5YSU - chains A and C of the 3 polymer chains in the assembly; structure by X-ray diffraction, 2.30 A resolution.

[Chain A]
Protein: GTP-binding nuclear protein Ran
Organism: Homo sapiens
UniProt: P62826 (RAN_HUMAN); numbering as in UniProt (aligned over 1-216)
Sequence (216 residues; row label = number of the first residue in the row):
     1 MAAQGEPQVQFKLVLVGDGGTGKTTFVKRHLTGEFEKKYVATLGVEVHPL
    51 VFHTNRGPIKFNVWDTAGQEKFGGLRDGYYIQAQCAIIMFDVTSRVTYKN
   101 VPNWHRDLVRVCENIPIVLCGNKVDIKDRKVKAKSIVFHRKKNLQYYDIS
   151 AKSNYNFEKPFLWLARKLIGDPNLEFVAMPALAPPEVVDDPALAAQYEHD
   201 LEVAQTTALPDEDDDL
Not modelled in the structure: 1-8
Sequence notes: engineered mutation Asp189 (Met in P62826)
Metal / ion sites: Mg2+: Thr24, Thr42 (together with GTP)
Small-molecule neighbours: GTP (guanosine-5'-triphosphate): Gly17, Asp18, Gly19, Gly20, Thr21, Gly22, Lys23, Thr24, Thr25, Phe35, Glu36, Lys37, Lys38, Tyr39, Val40, Ala41, Thr42, Thr66, Ala67, Gly68, Gln69, Asn122, Lys123, Asp125, Ile126, Ser150, Ala151, Lys152
Curated features (UniProtKB/Swiss-Prot):
  - region: Lys37 to Val45 (Switch-I), Gly68 to Gln84 (Switch-II), Asp211 to Leu216 (Interaction with RANBP1)
  - binding site (GTP): Asp18 to Thr25, Glu36 to Thr42, Gly68, Asn122 to Asp125, Ser150 to Lys152
  - site: Gln69 (Essential for GTP hydrolysis)
  - modified residue: Ala2 (N-acetylalanine), Thr24 (Phosphothreonine), Lys37 (N6-acetyllysine), Lys60 (N6-acetyllysine), Lys71 (N6-acetyllysine), Lys99 (N6-acetyllysine), Lys134 (N6-acetyllysine), Lys159 (N6-acetyllysine)
  - cross-link (Glycyl lysine isopeptide (Lys-Gly)): Lys71 (interchain with G-Cter in SUMO2), Lys152 (interchain with G-Cter in SUMO2)
  - mutagenesis: Gly19 (G19V: Blocks DNA replication; when associated with L-69), Thr24 (T24L: Has low binding affinity for GTP and GDP. Almost completely abolishes interaction with BIRC5; T24N: Has low binding affinity for GTP and GDP. Decreases nuclear import of proteins and RNA ...), Thr25 (T25A: Minor effect on the interaction with the alpha phosphate group of bound GTP), Lys37 (K37Q: Mimics acetylation; enhances the nuclear export of RELA/p65; K37R: Decreased acetylation), Tyr39 (Y39A: Abolishes steric hindrance that traps the essential Q-69 in an unreactive position, and causes slow GTP hydrolysis in wild-type ...), Gln69 (Q69L: Strongly decreased GTPase activity. Probably locked in the GTP-bound form. Loss of interaction with NUTF2. Decreases nuclear location and leads to cytoplasmic location during interphase ...), Glu70 (E70A: Strongly decreases the relase of bound GDP), Arg76 (R76E: Probable loss of interaction with NUTF2. Loss of transport to the nucleus), Lys134 (K134Q: Loss of normal mitotic chromosome segregation and defective mitotic spindle orientation; K134R: Loss of normal mitotic chromosome segregation and formation of sister chromatid bridges), Asp211 to Leu216 (No effect on GTPase activity. Abolishes interaction with RANBP1)

[Chain C]
Protein: Exportin-1
Organism: Saccharomyces cerevisiae (strain ATCC 204508 / S288c)
UniProt: P30822 (XPO1_YEAST); residue numbers follow UniProt; this construct covers 1-376, 414-1058
Sequence (1024 residues; row label = number of the first residue in the row; note: 37 numbers in that range are skipped by the numbering (no residue carries them; nothing is unmodelled there); numbers below 1 keep their minus sign (Gly-2 is residue -2)):
    -2 GGSMEGILDFSNDLDIALLDQVVSTFYQGSGVQQKQAQEILTKFQDNPDA
    48 WQKADQILQFSTNPQSKFIALSILDKLITRKWKLLPNDHRIGIRNFVVGM
    98 IISMCQDDEVFKTQKNLINKSDLTLVQILKQEWPQNWPEFIPELIGSSSS
   148 SVNVCENNMIVLKLLSEEVFDFSAEQMTQAKALHLKNSMSKEFEQIFKLC
   198 FQVLEQGSSSSLIVATLESLLRYLHWIPYRYIYETNILELLSTKFMTSPD
   248 TRAITLKCLTEVSNLKIPQDNDLIKRQTVLFFQNTLQQIATSVMPVTADL
   298 KATYANANGNDQSFLQDLAMFLTTYLARNRALLESDESLRELLLNAHQYL
   348 IQLSKIEERELFKTTLDYWHNLVADLFYE
   414 PLKKHIYEEICSQLRLVIIENMVRPEEVLVVENDEGEIVREFVKESDTIQ
   464 LYKSEREVLVYLTHLNVIDTEEIMISKLARQIDGSEWSWHNINTLSWAIG
   514 SISGTMSEDTEKRFVVTVIKDLLGLCEQKRGKDNKAVVASDIMYVVGQYP
   564 RFLKAHWNFLRTVILKLFEFMHETHEGVQDMACDTFIKIVQKCKYHFVIQ
   614 QPRESEPFIQTIIRDIQKTTADLQPQQVHTFYKACGIIISEERSVAERNR
   664 LLSDLMQLPNMAWDTIVEQSTANPTLLLDSETVKIIANIIKTNVAVCTSM
   714 GADFYPQLGHIYYNMLQLYRAVSSMISAQVAAEGLIATKTPKVRGLRTIK
   764 KEILKLVETYISKARNLDDVVKVLVEPLLNAVLEDYMNNVPDARDAEVLN
   814 CMTTVVEKVGHMIPQGVILILQSVFECTLDMINKDFTEYPEHRVEFYKLL
   864 KVINEKSFAAFLELPPAAFKLFVDAICWAFKHNNRDVEVNGLQIALDLVK
   914 NIERMGNVPFANEFHKNYFFIFVSETFFVLTDSDHKSGFSKQALLLMKLI
   964 SLVYDNKISVPLYQEAEVPQGTSNQVYLSQYLANMLSNAFPHLTSEQIAS
  1014 FLSALTKQCKDLVVFKGTLRDFLVQIKEVGGDPTDYLFAEDKENA
Not modelled in the structure: -2 to -1, 1054-1058
Covalent attachments: compound F2X linked to Cys152, Cys1022
Sequence notes: expression tag (-2 to 0); engineered mutation Gly537 (Asp in P30822), Cys539 (Thr in P30822), Glu540 (Val in P30822), Gln541 (Lys in P30822); variant Cys1022 (Tyr in P30822)
Metal / ion sites: Na+: Tyr230, Val259
Small-molecule neighbours:
  - F2X ((2R)-2-methyl-5-oxidanyl-2,3-dihydronaphthalene-1,4-dione), molecule 1: Ser145, Ser146, Ser148, Val149, Leu196, Gln199, Val200, Gln203, Gly204, Ser205, Leu209
  - F2X, molecule 2: Ile963, Ser964, Val966, Tyr967, Gln988, Leu991, Thr1019, Lys1020, Lys1023

[Interface between chain A and chain C]
Pairs across the interface (63):
  Val45(A) - Phe23(C)  hydrophobic
  Val45(A) - Gln35(C)
  Val47(A) - Gln31(C)
  Trp64(A) - Phe23(C)  hydrophobic
  Trp64(A) - Gln31(C)
  Gly74(A) - Thr39(C)
  Gly74(A) - Gln42(C)  hydrogen bond (backbone-side chain)
  Leu75(A) - Phe23(C)  hydrophobic
  Leu75(A) - Gln42(C)
  Arg76(A) - Gln42(C)  hydrogen bond
  Arg76(A) - Lys73(C)
  Asp77(A) - Phe65(C)
  Asp77(A) - Lys117(C)  salt bridge
  Gly78(A) - Tyr24(C)  hydrogen bond (backbone-side chain)
  Gly78(A) - Phe65(C)
  Tyr79(A) - Phe23(C)  hydrophobic
  Tyr79(A) - Gln35(C)  hydrogen bond
  Tyr79(A) - Thr39(C)
  Ile81(A) - Tyr24(C)
  Ile81(A) - Gln62(C)
  Ile81(A) - Phe65(C)  hydrophobic
  Ile81(A) - Asn113(C)
  Gln82(A) - Gln25(C)  hydrogen bond
  Gln82(A) - Gln62(C)
  Lys99(A) - Glu172(C)
  Asn103(A) - Phe169(C)
  Asn103(A) - Glu172(C)  hydrogen bond
  Arg106(A) - Phe169(C)
  Arg106(A) - Gln173(C)
  Arg110(A) - Leu120(C)
  Arg110(A) - Leu161(C)
  Arg110(A) - Glu164(C)  salt bridge
  Arg110(A) - Glu165(C)  salt bridge
  Val111(A) - Phe65(C)  hydrophobic
  Val111(A) - Asn113(C)
  Glu113(A) - Asn116(C)  hydrogen bond
  Arg129(A) - Ser459(C)
  Ala133(A) - Gln463(C)
  Lys134(A) - Gln463(C)
  His139(A) - Glu357(C)  salt bridge
  Arg140(A) - Met317(C)
  Arg140(A) - Lys360(C)
  Arg140(A) - Thr361(C)  hydrogen bond
  Arg140(A) - Asp364(C)  salt bridge
  Lys141(A) - Lys254(C)  hydrogen bond (backbone-side chain)
  Lys141(A) - Glu258(C)  salt bridge
  Lys141(A) - Met317(C)
  Asn143(A) - Lys254(C)  hydrogen bond
  Asn143(A) - Ser310(C)
  Asn143(A) - Gln313(C)  hydrogen bond
  Asn143(A) - Asp314(C)  hydrogen bond
  Gln145(A) - Glu355(C)  hydrogen bond
  Tyr146(A) - Glu357(C)
  Asp148(A) - Asp460(C)
  Tyr155(A) - Glu458(C)
  Tyr155(A) - Asp460(C)  hydrogen bond
  Asn156(A) - Asp460(C)
  Lys167(A) - Gln309(C)  hydrogen bond
  Pro172(A) - Ala302(C)
  Pro172(A) - Asn303(C)
  Thr206(A) - Ile749(C)
  Ala208(A) - Lys752(C)
  Glu212(A) - Arg757(C)
Interface residues without a listed pair, chain A (43 interface residues in all): Lys12, Leu43, Gly44, Glu70, Lys71, Val96, Asn100, Pro102, Asp213
Interface residues without a listed pair, chain C (52 interface residues in all): Leu38, Ile66, Ser69, Thr257, Ala304, Val456, Thr461, Glu470, Asp947, Lys949, Lys1040

[Overview]
Chain A and chain C form an interface of 43 and 52 residues respectively; the contacts include 15 hydrogen
bonds and 6 salt bridges. Polar contacts include Asp77(A)-Lys117(C), Arg110(A)-Glu164(C) and
Arg110(A)-Glu165(C). Bound to chain A: GTP. Covalently linked compound F2X: at Cys152(C) and Cys1022(C).
Here chain A is GTP-binding nuclear protein Ran (Homo sapiens) and chain C is Exportin-1 (Saccharomyces
cerevisiae (strain ATCC 204508 / S288c)). Entry 5YSU (Plumbagin in complex with CRM1-RanM189D-RanBP1) was
determined by X-ray diffraction.
